Entry 1EFP (X-ray diffraction, 2.60 A resolution); this record covers chains A and B.

== Chain A ==
Molecule: Protein (electron transfer flavoprotein)
From: Paracoccus denitrificans
Reference sequence: P38974 (ETFA_PARDE); residues 2-308 here correspond to UniProt positions 1-307 (UniProt number = residue number - 1)
Amino-acid sequence (307 residues; numbered 2 to 308; the number before each row is that of its first residue):
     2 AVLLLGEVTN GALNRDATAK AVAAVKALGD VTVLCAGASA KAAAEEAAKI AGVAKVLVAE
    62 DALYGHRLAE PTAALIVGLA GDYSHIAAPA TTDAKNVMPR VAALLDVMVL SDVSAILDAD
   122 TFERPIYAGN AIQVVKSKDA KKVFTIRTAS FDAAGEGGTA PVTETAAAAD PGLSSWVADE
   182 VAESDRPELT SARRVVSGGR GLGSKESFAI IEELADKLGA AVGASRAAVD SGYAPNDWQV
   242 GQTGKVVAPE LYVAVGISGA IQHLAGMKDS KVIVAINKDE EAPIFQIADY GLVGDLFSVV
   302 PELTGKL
Residues lining bound ligands: FAD (flavin-adenine dinucleotide): Gly200, Arg201, Gly202, Ala225, Ser226, Arg227, Ala228, Gln240, Val241, Gly242, Gln243, Thr244, Gly245, Gly257, Ile258, Ser259, Gly260, Ala261, Gln263, His264, Ile277, Asn278, Lys279, Asp280, Ala283, Gly295, Asp296, Leu297, Phe298

== Chain B ==
Molecule: Protein (electron transfer flavoprotein)
From: Paracoccus denitrificans
Reference sequence: P38975 (ETFB_PARDE); aligned to UniProt positions 1-246 over residues 1-246 (the alignment contains insertions or deletions, so no single offset holds)
Amino-acid sequence (252 residues; row label = number of the first residue in the row):
     1 MKVLVPVKRL IDYNVKARVK SDGSGVDLAN VKMSMNPFDE IAVEEAIRLK EKGQAEEIIA
    61 VSIGVKQAAE TLRTALAMGA DRAILVVAAD DVQQDIEPLA VAKILAAVAR AEGTELIIAG
   121 KQAIDNDMNA TGQMLAAILG WAQATFASKV EIEGAKAKVT REVDGGLQTI AVSLPAVVTA
   181 DLRLNEPRYA SLPNIMKAKK KPLDEKTAAD YGVDVAPRLE VVSVREPEGR KAGIKVGSVD
   241 ELVGKLKEAG VI
Unresolved in the structure: 247-252
Residues lining bound ligands:
  - adenosine monophosphate (AMP): Pro6, Val7, Lys8, Asn36, Asp39, Val61, Ser62, Ile63, Ile96, Pro98, Val101, Ala119, Gly120, Lys121, Gln122, Ala123, Asn126, Asp127, Met128, Asn129, Ala130, Thr131
  - FAD (flavin-adenine dinucleotide): Tyr13, Pro37, Phe38, Ile124, Leu182

== Chain A / chain B interface ==
Contacting residue pairs (128; chain A residue first):
  Ala70(A) with Gln143(B)
  Glu71(A) with Gln143(B), hydrogen bond
  Thr92(A) with Asp164(B)
  Thr93(A) with Val163(B); Asp164(B), hydrogen bond
  Lys96(A) with Gln133(B), hydrogen bond (backbone-side chain)
  Asn97(A) with Gln133(B); Gln143(B), hydrogen bond; Thr145(B), hydrogen bond; Arg161(B)
  Pro100(A) with Asn129(B); Ala130(B), hydrophobic; Gln133(B); Met134(B)
  Arg101(A) with Gln133(B); Ala136(B); Ala137(B); Trp141(B), hydrogen bond (side chain-backbone); Gln143(B)
  Ala104(A) with Met134(B), hydrophobic; Ala137(B), hydrophobic
  Asp107(A) with Lys103(B), salt bridge; Arg218(B), salt bridge
  Val108(A) with Leu99(B); Met134(B); Arg218(B)
  Met109(A) with Glu97(B); Leu99(B), hydrophobic; Arg218(B); Leu219(B), hydrophobic
  Val110(A) with Met128(B); Ala130(B), hydrophobic
  Leu111(A) with Leu219(B), hydrophobic
  Ser112(A) with Met128(B), hydrogen bond (side chain-backbone)
  Glu124(A) with Arg225(B), salt bridge
  Arg125(A) with Asn126(B), hydrogen bond (side chain-backbone); Asp127(B); Met128(B)
  Ile127(A) with Asp125(B); Asp127(B)
  Tyr128(A) with Ile11(B), hydrophobic; Ala17(B), hydrophobic; Val26(B), hydrophobic; Leu28(B); Asp125(B), hydrogen bond (backbone-backbone); Asp127(B)
  Ala129(A) with Asp127(B), hydrogen bond (backbone-side chain)
  Gly130(A) with Pro227(B)
  Asn131(A) with Ala17(B); Val19(B); Pro227(B)
  Ala132(A) with Val19(B), hydrophobic; Val224(B), hydrophobic; Arg225(B)
  Ile133(A) with Val224(B); Arg225(B), hydrogen bond (backbone-backbone)
  Gln134(A) with Ser223(B)
  Val135(A) with Val221(B); Val222(B), hydrogen bond (backbone-backbone); Ser223(B), hydrogen bond (backbone-backbone)
  Val136(A) with Glu220(B)
  Lys137(A) with Arg218(B); Leu219(B); Glu220(B), hydrogen bond (backbone-backbone)
  Ser138(A) with Arg218(B); Leu219(B)
  Lys139(A) with Pro217(B); Arg218(B), hydrogen bond (backbone-backbone); Glu220(B), salt bridge
  Asp140(A) with Arg218(B), salt bridge; Leu219(B)
  Leu174(A) with Gly140(B); Trp141(B); Ala142(B); Val172(B); Ser173(B), hydrogen bond (backbone-backbone)
  Ser175(A) with Ala171(B)
  Ser176(A) with Ile170(B); Ala171(B), hydrogen bond (backbone-backbone)
  Trp177(A) with Gln168(B); Thr169(B)
  Val178(A) with Thr169(B), hydrogen bond (backbone-backbone); Ala171(B), hydrophobic
  Ala179(A) with Gln168(B); Thr169(B), hydrogen bond (backbone-backbone)
  Asp180(A) with Leu167(B); Gln168(B)
  Glu181(A) with Gly166(B); Leu167(B), hydrogen bond (backbone-backbone)
  Val182(A) with Gly165(B)
  Ala183(A) with Gly165(B), hydrogen bond (backbone-backbone)
  Arg227(A) with Leu182(B), hydrogen bond (side chain-backbone)
  Asp231(A) with Arg183(B)
  Asn237(A) with Glu162(B)
  Asp238(A) with Asp164(B); Gly165(B), hydrogen bond (side chain-backbone)
  Gln243(A) with Gln122(B); Ile124(B); Asp127(B), hydrogen bond
  Thr244(A) with Lys121(B), hydrogen bond (backbone-side chain); Asp181(B); Leu182(B)
  Lys246(A) with Asp164(B), salt bridge
  Ile262(A) with Asn14(B); Val15(B); Lys16(B)
  Gln263(A) with Tyr13(B), hydrogen bond (side chain-backbone)
  Lys269(A) with Arg230(B)
  Ser271(A) with Arg230(B), hydrogen bond (backbone-side chain)
  Lys272(A) with Arg230(B), hydrogen bond (backbone-side chain)
  Ile288(A) with Arg230(B), hydrogen bond (backbone-side chain)
  Ala289(A) with Gly233(B)
  Asp290(A) with Arg230(B), salt bridge; Gly233(B); Ile234(B), hydrogen bond (backbone-backbone)
  Tyr291(A) with Ile234(B); Lys245(B)
  Gly292(A) with Ile234(B), hydrogen bond (backbone-backbone); Lys235(B); Val236(B), hydrogen bond (backbone-backbone)
  Leu293(A) with Leu242(B), hydrophobic
  Val294(A) with Lys235(B)
  Val300(A) with Val239(B), hydrophobic
  Glu303(A) with Val239(B)
  Leu304(A) with Val239(B), hydrophobic; Val243(B), hydrophobic
  Lys307(A) with Asp240(B), salt bridge; Val243(B)
Also at the interface, not in a pair above, chain A (75 interface residues in all): His67, Leu69, Asp94, Ala103, Leu105, Val273, Ile274, Val275, Glu281, Phe286, Leu308
Also at the interface, not in a pair above, chain B (75 interface residues in all): Phe38, Pro98, Ile138, Phe146, Lys158, Lys231, Ala232, Gly237, Ser238

== Summary ==
The chain A/chain B interface involves 75 residues from each chain, with 32 hydrogen bonds and 8 salt bridges.
Polar pairs include Asp107(A)-Lys103(B), Asp107(A)-Arg218(B) and Glu124(A)-Arg225(B). Flavin-adenine
dinucleotide is bound between chain A and chain B. Chain B binds adenosine monophosphate.
Here chain A is Protein (electron transfer flavoprotein) and chain B is Protein (electron transfer
flavoprotein), both from Paracoccus denitrificans. Entry 1EFP (Electron transfer flavoprotein (etf) from
paracoccus denitrificans) was determined by X-ray diffraction.
